PDB entry 4CSJ | X-ray diffraction, 2.30 A resolution | chains A and B

[Chain A]
Molecule: Glucocorticoid receptor
From: Homo sapiens
Notes: fragment: ligand binding domain, residues 500-777
UniProtKB: P04150 (GCR_HUMAN); numbering as in UniProt (aligned over 500-777)
Chain sequence (280 residues; row label = number of the first residue in the row):
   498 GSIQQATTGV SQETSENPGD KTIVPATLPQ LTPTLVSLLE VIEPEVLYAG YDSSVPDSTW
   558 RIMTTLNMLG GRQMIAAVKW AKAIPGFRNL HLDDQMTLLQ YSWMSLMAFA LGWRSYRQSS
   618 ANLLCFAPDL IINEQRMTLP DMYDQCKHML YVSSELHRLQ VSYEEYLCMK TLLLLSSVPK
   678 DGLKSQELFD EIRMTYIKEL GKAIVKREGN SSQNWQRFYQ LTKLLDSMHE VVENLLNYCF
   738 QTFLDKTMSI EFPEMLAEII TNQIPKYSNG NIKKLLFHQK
Disordered / not traced: 498-529, 777
Differences from the reference sequence: expression tag (498-499); engineered mutation Asp517 (Asn in P04150), Met571 (Val in P04150), Ser602 (Phe in P04150), Asp638 (Cys in P04150)
Ligand contacts: NN7 (N-[(2S)-1-[[1-(4-fluorophenyl)indazol-4-yl]amino]propan-2-yl]-2,4,6-trimethyl-benzenesulfonamide): Met560, Leu563, Asn564, Leu566, Gly567, Gln570, Trp600, Met601, Met604, Ala607, Leu608, Arg611, Cys622, Phe623, Gln642, Cys643, Met646, Leu732, Cys736, Thr739, Phe749, Leu753

[Chain B]
Molecule: Nuclear receptor coactivator 2
From: Homo sapiens
UniProtKB: E7EWM1 (E7EWM1_HUMAN); numbering as in UniProt (aligned over 741-753)
Chain sequence (13 residues; numbered 741 to 753; the number before each row is that of its first residue):
   741 ENALLRYLLD KDD

[How chain A and chain B interact]
Contacting residue pairs - 29 pairs, chain A then chain B:
  Val575(A) with Leu745(B), hydrophobic; Leu748(B), hydrophobic; Leu749(B), hydrophobic
  Lys576(A) with Asp753(B)
  Lys579(A) with Leu748(B), hydrogen bond (side chain-backbone); Leu749(B), hydrogen bond (side chain-backbone); Lys751(B), hydrogen bond (side chain-backbone); Asp753(B), salt bridge
  Arg585(A) with Leu749(B), hydrogen bond (side chain-backbone)
  Leu589(A) with Arg746(B); Leu749(B), hydrophobic; Asp750(B)
  Gln592(A) with Leu749(B)
  Met593(A) with Asn742(B); Leu745(B); Arg746(B); Leu749(B), hydrophobic
  Leu596(A) with Leu749(B), hydrophobic
  Gln597(A) with Asn742(B), hydrogen bond; Leu745(B)
  Glu751(A) with Leu744(B)
  Met752(A) with Leu744(B), hydrophobic; Leu745(B), hydrophobic; Leu748(B), hydrophobic
  Glu755(A) with Asn742(B), hydrogen bond (backbone-side chain); Ala743(B); Leu744(B), hydrogen bond (side chain-backbone); Leu745(B), hydrogen bond (side chain-backbone)
  Asn759(A) with Asn742(B), hydrogen bond
Also at the interface, not in a pair above, chain A (15 interface residues in all): Ile572, Phe584
Also at the interface, not in a pair above, chain B (11 interface residues in all): Glu741

[In short]
The interface between chain A and chain B involves 15 residues on one side and 11 on the other, with 9
hydrogen bonds and 1 salt bridge. Among the polar pairs are Lys579(A)-Asp753(B), Lys579(A)-Leu748(B) and
Lys579(A)-Leu749(B). Ligands of chain A: compound NN7.
Here chain A is Glucocorticoid receptor and chain B is Nuclear receptor coactivator 2, both from Homo sapiens.
Entry 4CSJ (The discovery of potent selective glucocorticoid receptor modulators, suitable for inhalation) was
determined by X-ray diffraction.
